Entry 4EWX (X-ray diffraction, 2.20 A resolution); this record covers chains A and B of the 4 polymer chains in the assembly.

# Chain A
Name: Insulin A chain
From: Homo sapiens
UniProtKB: P01308 (INS_HUMAN); residues 1-21 here correspond to UniProt positions 90-110 (UniProt number = residue number + 89)
Sequence (21 residues; numbered 1 to 21; the number before each row is that of its first residue):
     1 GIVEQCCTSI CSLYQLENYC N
Cystine bridges: Cys-6/Cys-11

# Chain B
Name: Insulin B chain
From: Homo sapiens
UniProtKB: P01308 (INS_HUMAN); residues 1-30 here correspond to UniProt positions 25-54 (UniProt number = residue number + 24)
Sequence (30 residues; each row starts with the number of its first residue):
     1 FVNQHLCGSH LVEALYLVCG ERGFFYTPKT
Ion coordination: Zn2+ near His-10 (its only coordinating residue here)

# Chain A / chain B interface
Disulfides between the chains: Cys-7(A)/Cys-7(B), Cys-20(A)/Cys-19(B)
Pairs across the interface - 41 pairs, chain A then chain B:
  Gly-1(A) / Thr-30(B)  hydrogen bond (backbone-side chain)
  Ile-2(A) / Leu-11(B)  hydrophobic
  Ile-2(A) / Leu-15(B)  hydrophobic
  Val-3(A) / Pro-28(B)  hydrophobic
  Glu-4(A) / Thr-30(B)  hydrogen bond
  Cys-6(A) / Gln-4(B)
  Cys-6(A) / His-5(B)
  Cys-6(A) / Leu-6(B)  hydrogen bond (backbone-backbone)
  Cys-6(A) / Leu-11(B)  hydrophobic
  Cys-7(A) / His-5(B)  hydrogen bond (backbone-side chain)
  Cys-7(A) / Leu-6(B)
  Cys-7(A) / Cys-7(B)  disulfide
  Thr-8(A) / His-5(B)
  Ser-9(A) / His-5(B)  hydrogen bond (backbone-side chain)
  Ile-10(A) / Asn-3(B)
  Ile-10(A) / Gln-4(B)
  Ile-10(A) / His-5(B)
  Cys-11(A) / Asn-3(B)
  Cys-11(A) / Gln-4(B)
  Ser-12(A) / Val-2(B)
  Ser-12(A) / Asn-3(B)
  Leu-13(A) / Phe-1(B)  hydrophobic
  Leu-13(A) / Val-18(B)  hydrophobic
  Leu-16(A) / Leu-6(B)  hydrophobic
  Leu-16(A) / Leu-11(B)  hydrophobic
  Leu-16(A) / Ala-14(B)  hydrophobic
  Leu-16(A) / Leu-15(B)
  Leu-16(A) / Val-18(B)  hydrophobic
  Glu-17(A) / Val-18(B)
  Glu-17(A) / Arg-22(B)  salt bridge
  Tyr-19(A) / Leu-15(B)  hydrophobic
  Tyr-19(A) / Phe-24(B)
  Tyr-19(A) / Phe-25(B)  hydrogen bond (backbone-backbone)
  Cys-20(A) / Cys-19(B)  disulfide
  Cys-20(A) / Arg-22(B)
  Cys-20(A) / Gly-23(B)
  Cys-20(A) / Phe-25(B)
  Asn-21(A) / Arg-22(B)  hydrogen bond (backbone-side chain)
  Asn-21(A) / Gly-23(B)  hydrogen bond (backbone-backbone)
  Asn-21(A) / Phe-24(B)
  Asn-21(A) / Phe-25(B)
Also at the interface, not in a pair above, chain A (19 interface residues in all): Tyr-14, Asn-18
Also at the interface, not in a pair above, chain B (20 interface residues in all): Tyr-26, Thr-27

# Overview
Chain A and chain B form an interface of 19 and 20 residues respectively, with 2 disulfide bonds, 8 hydrogen
bonds and 1 salt bridge. Polar contacts include Glu-17(A)/Arg-22(B), Gly-1(A)/Thr-30(B) and
Glu-4(A)/Thr-30(B).
Here chain A is Insulin A chain and chain B is Insulin B chain, both from Homo sapiens. Entry 4EWX (Human
Insulin) was determined by X-ray diffraction (same publication as 4EWW, 4EWZ, 4EX0, 4EX1, 4EXX, 4EY1 and 17
further entries).
